Entry 1CO7 (X-ray diffraction, 1.90 A resolution); this record covers chains E and I.

# Chain E
Molecule: Trypsin II
Source organism: Rattus norvegicus
Notes: EC 3.4.21.4; engineered mutation(s): R117H
Reference sequence: P00763 (TRY2_RAT); the construct lacks a stretch of the UniProt sequence and is renumbered around it, so the offset changes along the chain: -6 to 34 = UniProt 2-42; 37-64 = UniProt 43-70; 66-125 = UniProt 71-130; 127-130 = UniProt 131-134; 6 more segments
Amino-acid sequence (245 residues; numbered -6 to 245 plus 3 insertion-coded residues; 10 numbers in that range are skipped by the numbering (no residue carries them; nothing is unmodelled there); the number before each row is that of its first residue; numbers below 1 keep their minus sign (Arg-6 is residue -6)):
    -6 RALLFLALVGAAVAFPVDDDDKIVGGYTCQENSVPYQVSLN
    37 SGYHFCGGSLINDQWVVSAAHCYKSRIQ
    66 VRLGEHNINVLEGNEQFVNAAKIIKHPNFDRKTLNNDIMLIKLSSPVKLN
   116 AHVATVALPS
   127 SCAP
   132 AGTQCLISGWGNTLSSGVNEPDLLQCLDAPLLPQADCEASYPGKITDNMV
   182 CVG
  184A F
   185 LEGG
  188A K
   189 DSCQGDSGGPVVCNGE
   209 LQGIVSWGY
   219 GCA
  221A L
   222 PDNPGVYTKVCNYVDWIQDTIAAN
Not modelled in the structure: -6 to 15
Disulfides: Cys22-Cys157, Cys42-Cys58, Cys128-Cys232, Cys136-Cys201, Cys168-Cys182, Cys191-Cys220
Sequence notes: variant His117 (Arg121 in P00763)
Metal / ion sites: Ca2+: Glu70, Asn72, Val75, Glu77, Glu80

# Chain I
Molecule: Bovine pancreatic trypsin inhibitor
Source organism: Bos taurus
Reference sequence: P00974 (BPT1_BOVIN); residues -33 to 65 here correspond to UniProt positions 2-100 (UniProt number = residue number + 35)
Amino-acid sequence (99 residues; numbered -33 to 65; the number before each row is that of its first residue; numbers below 1 keep their minus sign (Lys-33 is residue -33)):
   -33 KMSRLCLSVALLVLLGTLAASTPGCDTSNQAKAQRPDFCLEPPYTGPCKA
    17 RIIRYFYNAKAGLCQTFVYGGCRAKRNNFKSAEDCMRTCGGAIGPWENL
Not modelled in the structure: -33 to 8, 25-28, 54-65
Disulfides: Cys14-Cys38, Cys30-Cys51
UniProt features mapped onto this chain:
  - site: Lys15, Ala16 (Reactive bond for trypsin)

# Interface between chain E and chain I
Contacting residue pairs (38):
  Tyr39(E) with Arg17(I); Ile18(I); Ile19(I), hydrogen bond (side chain-backbone)
  His40(E) with Arg17(I)
  Phe41(E) with Ala16(I); Arg17(I), hydrogen bond (backbone-backbone); Ile18(I), hydrophobic
  Cys42(E) with Ala16(I), hydrophobic
  His57(E) with Cys14(I); Lys15(I); Ala16(I); Gly36(I)
  Lys60(E) with Ile18(I)
  Lys97(E) with Arg39(I)
  Leu99(E) with Cys14(I), hydrophobic; Cys38(I), hydrophobic
  Glu151(E) with Arg17(I), salt bridge
  Asp189(E) with Lys15(I), salt bridge
  Ser190(E) with Lys15(I), hydrogen bond (backbone-side chain)
  Cys191(E) with Lys15(I)
  Gln192(E) with Thr11(I); Cys14(I), hydrogen bond (side chain-backbone); Lys15(I); Ala16(I)
  Gly193(E) with Lys15(I), hydrogen bond (backbone-backbone); Ala16(I); Arg17(I)
  Asp194(E) with Lys15(I), hydrogen bond (backbone-backbone)
  Ser195(E) with Lys15(I), hydrogen bond (backbone-backbone); Ala16(I), hydrogen bond (side chain-backbone)
  Val213(E) with Lys15(I)
  Ser214(E) with Cys14(I); Lys15(I)
  Trp215(E) with Pro13(I); Lys15(I)
  Gly216(E) with Pro13(I), hydrogen bond (backbone-backbone)
  Tyr217(E) with Pro13(I), hydrophobic
  Gly219(E) with Lys15(I)
Interface residues without a listed pair, chain E (25 interface residues in all): Arg96, Lys175, Gly226
Interface residues without a listed pair, chain I (14 interface residues in all): Gly12, Val34, Gly37

# In short
25 residues of chain E face 14 of chain I across their interface, with 9 hydrogen bonds and 2 salt bridges.
Polar pairs include Glu151(E)-Arg17(I), Asp189(E)-Lys15(I) and Tyr39(E)-Ile19(I). Glu70(E), Asn72(E),
Val75(E), Glu77(E) and Glu80(E) coordinate Ca2+.
Chain E is Trypsin II (Rattus norvegicus) and chain I is Bovine pancreatic trypsin inhibitor (Bos taurus); the
structure, R117H mutant rat anionic trypsin complexed with bovine pancreatic trypsin inhibitor (BPTI), was
determined by X-ray diffraction.
